8W9E - chains a and i of the 17 polymer chains in the assembly; structure by electron microscopy, 3.60 A resolution.

[Chain a]
Name: Histone H3.1
Organism: Homo sapiens
Reference sequence: P68431 (H31_HUMAN); residues 0-135 here correspond to UniProt positions 1-136 (UniProt number = residue number + 1)
Chain sequence (136 residues; row label = number of the first residue in the row; numbering starts at 0):
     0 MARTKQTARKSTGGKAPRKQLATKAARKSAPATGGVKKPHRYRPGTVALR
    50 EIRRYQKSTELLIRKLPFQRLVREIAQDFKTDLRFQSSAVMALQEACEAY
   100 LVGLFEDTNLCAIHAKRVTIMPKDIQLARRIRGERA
Disordered / not traced: 0-37
Swiss-Prot annotation at these positions:
  - modified residue: Arg2 (Asymmetric dimethylarginine), Thr3 (Phosphothreonine), Lys4 (Allysine), Gln5 (5-glutamyl dopamine), Thr6 (Phosphothreonine), Arg8 (Citrulline), Lys9 (N6,N6,N6-trimethyllysine), Ser10 (ADP-ribosylserine), Thr11 (Phosphothreonine), Lys14 (N6-(2-hydroxyisobutyryl)lysine), Arg17 (Asymmetric dimethylarginine), Lys18 (N6-(2-hydroxyisobutyryl)lysine), Lys23 (N6-(2-hydroxyisobutyryl)lysine), Arg26 (Citrulline), Lys27 (N6,N6,N6-trimethyllysine), Ser28 (ADP-ribosylserine), Lys36 (N6,N6,N6-trimethyllysine), Lys37 (N6-methyllysine), Tyr41 (Phosphotyrosine), Lys56 (N6,N6,N6-trimethyllysine) and 8 more in UniProt
  - lipidation: Lys18 (N6-decanoyllysine)

[Chain i]
Molecule: 5-DNA
Organism: Homo sapiens
Sequence (147 nucleotides; row label = number of the first residue in the row; numbers below 1 keep their minus sign (DA-73 is residue -73)):
   -73 ATCAATATCCACCTGCAGATACTACCAAAAGTGTATTTGGAAACTGCTCC
   -23 ATCAAAAGGCATGTTCAGCTGGAATCCAGCTGAACATGCCTTTTGATGGA
    27 GCAGTTTCCAAATACACTTTTGGTAGTATCTGCAGGTGGATATTGAT

[Interface between chain a and chain i]
Pairs across the interface - 17 pairs, chain a then chain i:
  Arg42(a) - DG-6(i)  sugar contact
  Arg42(a) - DC-5(i)  salt bridge to the phosphate
  Arg42(a) - DG71(i)  hydrogen bond to the phosphate
  Arg42(a) - DA72(i)  salt bridge to the phosphate
  Thr45(a) - DG71(i)  hydrogen bond to the phosphate
  Arg63(a) - DA-13(i)  salt bridge to the phosphate
  Arg72(a) - DA-23(i)  salt bridge to the phosphate
  Arg83(a) - DC-24(i)  sugar contact
  Arg83(a) - DA-23(i)  phosphate contact
  Phe84(a) - DC-24(i)  sugar contact
  Phe84(a) - DA-23(i)  hydrogen bond to the phosphate
  Gln85(a) - DC-24(i)  phosphate contact
  Ser86(a) - DC-24(i)  hydrogen bond to the phosphate
  Arg116(a) - DG-3(i)  phosphate contact
  Val117(a) - DG-3(i)  hydrogen bond to the phosphate
  Thr118(a) - DG-3(i)  hydrogen bond to the phosphate
  Met120(a) - DG-2(i)  phosphate contact
Interface residues without a listed pair, chain a (17 interface residues in all): Arg40, Tyr41, Pro43, Leu82, Lys115
Interface residues without a listed pair, chain i (11 interface residues in all): DT-4, DT70

[Summary]
17 residues of chain a and 11 residues of chain i are in contact, with 6 hydrogen bonds and 4 salt bridges.
Polar contacts include Arg42(a)-DG71(i), Thr45(a)-DG71(i) and Phe84(a)-DA-23(i).
Here chain a is Histone H3.1 and chain i is 5-DNA, both from Homo sapiens. Entry 8W9E (Cryo-EM structure of
the Rpd3S-nucleosome complex from budding yeast in State 2) was determined by electron microscopy together
with 8W9C, 8W9D and 8W9F from the same study.
